Entry 3D2M (X-ray diffraction, 2.21 A resolution); this record covers chain A.

Chain A:
Protein: Putative acetylglutamate synthase
Organism: Neisseria gonorrhoeae
Notes: EC 2.3.1.1
UniProt: Q5FAK7 (Q5FAK7_NEIG1); residues 1-436 here = UniProt positions 1-436
Amino-acid sequence (456 residues; numbered -19 to 436; the number before each row is that of its first residue; numbers below 1 keep their minus sign (Met-19 is residue -19)):
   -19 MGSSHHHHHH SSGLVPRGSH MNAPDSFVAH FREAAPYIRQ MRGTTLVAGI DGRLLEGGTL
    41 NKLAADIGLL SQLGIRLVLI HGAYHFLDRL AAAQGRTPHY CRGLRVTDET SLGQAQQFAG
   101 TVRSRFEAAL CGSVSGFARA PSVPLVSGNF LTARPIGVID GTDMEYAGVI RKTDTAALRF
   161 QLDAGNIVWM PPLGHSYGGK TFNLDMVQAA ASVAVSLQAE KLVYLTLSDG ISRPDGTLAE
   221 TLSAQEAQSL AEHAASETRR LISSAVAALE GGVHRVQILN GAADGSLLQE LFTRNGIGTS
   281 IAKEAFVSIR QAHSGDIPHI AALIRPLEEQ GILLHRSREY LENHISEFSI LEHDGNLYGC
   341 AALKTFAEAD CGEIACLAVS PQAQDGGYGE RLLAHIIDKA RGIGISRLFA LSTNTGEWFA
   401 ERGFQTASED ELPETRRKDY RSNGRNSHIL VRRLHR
Not modelled in the structure: -19 to 4, 114-121
Sequence notes: expression tag (-19 to 0); engineered mutation Ile312 (Val in Q5FAK7), Asn336 (Asp in Q5FAK7), Ser427 (Pro in Q5FAK7)
Small-molecule neighbours:
  - coenzyme A (COA): Arg134, Arg151, Lys152, Tyr177, Leu307, Ile312, Leu313, Leu357, Ala358, Val359, Ala363, Gln364, Asp365, Gly366, Gly367, Tyr368, Gly369, Glu370, Leu391, Ser392, Asn394, Thr395, Glu397, Trp398, Phe399, Arg402
  - glutamic acid (GLU): Ile312, Leu313, Leu314, Arg316, Ala355, Cys356, Leu391, Ser392, Thr393, Arg416, Arg425, Ser427
From the paper describing this entry:
  - binding site for glutamic acid: Leu314, Arg316, Ile354, Cys356, Leu391, Arg416, Arg425, Ser427
  - binding site for coenzyme A: Arg151, Lys152, Leu357, Val359, Gln364, Asp365, Gly367, Gly369, Glu370, Ser392, Asn394, Thr395, Glu397, Trp398
  - self-association interface (contacts with another copy of this molecule); pairs are residue here / residue on that copy: Ile136-Asn394, Val138-Thr393, Asp143-His428, Arg151-Glu401, Arg134
  - interface residues: Ile136, Val138, Asp143, Arg151

In short:
Chain A binds coenzyme A and glutamic acid. From the paper: a binding site for coenzyme A at Arg151, Lys152
and Leu357 among others; a binding site for glutamic acid at Leu314, Arg316 and Ile354 among others.
Chain A is Putative acetylglutamate synthase (Neisseria gonorrhoeae); the structure, Crystal structure of
N-acetylglutamate synthase from Neisseria gonorrhoeae complexed with coenzyme A and L-glutamate, was
determined by X-ray diffraction together with 3D2P from the same study.
